Entry 2W1A (X-ray diffraction, 2.35 A resolution); this record covers chains A and B of the 4 polymer chains in the assembly.

== Chain A (and B) ==
Protein: 3-deoxy-D-arabino-heptulosonate 7-phosphate synthase arog
Source organism: Mycobacterium tuberculosis
Notes: EC 2.5.1.54; chain B of this document is another copy of the same molecule, construct and numbering; everything in this record applies to it too
UniProt: O53512 (O53512_MYCTU); residue numbers follow UniProt; this construct covers 1-462
Chain sequence (472 residues; numbered -9 to 462; the number before each row is that of its first residue; numbers below 1 keep their minus sign (Met-9 is residue -9)):
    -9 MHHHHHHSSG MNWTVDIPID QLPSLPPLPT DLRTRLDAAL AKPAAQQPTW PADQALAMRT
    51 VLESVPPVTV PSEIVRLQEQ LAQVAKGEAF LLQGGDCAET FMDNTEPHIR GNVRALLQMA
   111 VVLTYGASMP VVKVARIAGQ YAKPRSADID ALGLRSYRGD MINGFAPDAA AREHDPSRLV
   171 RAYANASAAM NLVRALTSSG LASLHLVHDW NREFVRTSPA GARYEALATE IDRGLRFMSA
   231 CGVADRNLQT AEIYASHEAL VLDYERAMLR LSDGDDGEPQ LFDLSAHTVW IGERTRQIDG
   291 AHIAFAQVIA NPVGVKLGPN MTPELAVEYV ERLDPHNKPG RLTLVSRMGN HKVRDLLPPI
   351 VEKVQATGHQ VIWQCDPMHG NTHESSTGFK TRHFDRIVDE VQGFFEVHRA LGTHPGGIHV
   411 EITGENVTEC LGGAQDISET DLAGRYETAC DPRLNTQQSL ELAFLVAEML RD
Disordered / not traced: -9 to 2, 234-240, 264-265 (chain B: -9 to 2, 11-14, 234-240)
Ion coordination: Mn2+: Cys87, His369, Glu411, Asp441
Ligand contacts: O-dodecanyl octaethylene glycol (CE1): Ile7, Pro8, Val55, Pro56, Phe91, Met92, Asn94, Thr95, Val170, Arg171, Tyr173, Ala174, Asn175
Curated features (UniProtKB/Swiss-Prot):
  - binding site (Mn(2+)): Cys87, His369, Glu411, Asp441
  - binding site (phosphoenolpyruvate): Arg126, Glu283, Arg284, Lys306, Arg337
From the paper describing this entry:
  - self-association interface (contacts with another copy of this molecule): Phe227, Cys231

== How chain A and chain B interact ==
Residue-residue contacts (68):
  Trp3(A) - Pro8(B)
  Trp3(A) - Ile9(B)  hydrogen bond (backbone-backbone)
  Trp3(A) - Asp10(B)
  Thr4(A) - Ile7(B)
  Thr4(A) - Pro8(B)
  Val5(A) - Val5(B)
  Val5(A) - Asp6(B)
  Val5(A) - Ile7(B)  hydrogen bond (backbone-backbone)
  Val5(A) - Ile9(B)  hydrophobic
  Val5(A) - Met48(B)  hydrophobic
  Asp6(A) - Val5(B)
  Asp6(A) - Asp6(B)
  Asp6(A) - Ser167(B)
  Ile7(A) - Thr4(B)
  Ile7(A) - Val5(B)  hydrogen bond (backbone-backbone)
  Ile7(A) - Met48(B)  hydrophobic
  Ile7(A) - Ser167(B)
  Ile7(A) - Val170(B)  hydrophobic
  Ile7(A) - Arg171(B)
  Pro8(A) - Trp3(B)
  Pro8(A) - Ser167(B)
  Pro8(A) - Arg171(B)
  Ile9(A) - Trp3(B)  hydrogen bond (backbone-backbone)
  Ile9(A) - Thr4(B)
  Ile9(A) - Val5(B)  hydrophobic
  Asp10(A) - Phe91(B)
  Asp10(A) - Arg171(B)  salt bridge
  Gln11(A) - Trp3(B)
  Leu12(A) - Phe91(B)
  Leu12(A) - Met92(B)  hydrophobic
  Pro13(A) - Met92(B)
  Ser54(A) - Thr95(B)
  Pro56(A) - Asn94(B)
  Pro57(A) - Glu96(B)
  Pro57(A) - Asn181(B)  hydrogen bond (backbone-side chain)
  Val58(A) - Asn181(B)  hydrogen bond (backbone-side chain)
  Val60(A) - Leu182(B)  hydrophobic
  Ser62(A) - Ser189(B)
  Glu63(A) - Ala185(B)
  Asn94(A) - Pro56(B)
  Thr95(A) - Ser54(B)
  Glu96(A) - Pro57(B)
  Ile99(A) - Pro56(B)  hydrophobic
  Ser167(A) - Thr4(B)
  Ser167(A) - Val5(B)
  Arg171(A) - Val5(B)
  Arg171(A) - Asp6(B)  hydrogen bond (side chain-backbone)
  Tyr173(A) - Ala178(B)
  Ser177(A) - Ala178(B)
  Ser177(A) - Asn181(B)
  Ala178(A) - Pro56(B)
  Ala178(A) - Tyr173(B)
  Ala178(A) - Ser177(B)
  Met180(A) - Asn181(B)
  Asn181(A) - Pro57(B)
  Asn181(A) - Val58(B)  hydrogen bond (side chain-backbone)
  Asn181(A) - Ser177(B)
  Asn181(A) - Met180(B)
  Asn181(A) - Asn181(B)  hydrogen bond (side chain-backbone)
  Asn181(A) - Arg184(B)  hydrogen bond
  Leu182(A) - Val60(B)  hydrophobic
  Arg184(A) - Asn181(B)  hydrogen bond
  Arg184(A) - Arg184(B)
  Arg184(A) - Ala185(B)
  Ala185(A) - Val60(B)  hydrophobic
  Ala185(A) - Glu63(B)
  Ala185(A) - Arg184(B)
  Ser189(A) - Ser62(B)
Also at the interface, not in a pair above, chain A (36 interface residues in all): Leu15, Met48, Val170
Also at the interface, not in a pair above, chain B (37 interface residues in all): Ala47, Val51, Pro97, Ile99

== In short ==
36 residues of chain A and 37 residues of chain B are in contact; the contacts include 11 hydrogen bonds and 1
salt bridge. Among the polar pairs are Asp10(A)-Arg171(B), Pro57(A)-Asn181(B) and Val58(A)-Asn181(B). Bound to
chain A: O-dodecanyl octaethylene glycol. From the paper: a self-association interface involving Phe227(A) and
Cys231(A).
Both chains are 3-deoxy-D-arabino-heptulosonate 7-phosphate synthase arog (Mycobacterium tuberculosis). Entry
2W1A (Non-covalent complex between dahp synthase and chorismate mutase from Mycobacterium tuberculosis with
bound tsa) was determined by X-ray diffraction, deposited together with 2W19 and 2VKL.
